Entry 4GCF (X-ray diffraction, 3.50 A resolution); this record covers chain A.

[Chain A]
Molecule: Lysozyme C
Organism: Gallus gallus
Notes: EC 3.2.1.17
UniProt: P00698 (LYSC_CHICK); residues 1-129 here correspond to UniProt positions 19-147 (UniProt number = residue number + 18)
Amino-acid sequence (129 residues; each row starts with the number of its first residue):
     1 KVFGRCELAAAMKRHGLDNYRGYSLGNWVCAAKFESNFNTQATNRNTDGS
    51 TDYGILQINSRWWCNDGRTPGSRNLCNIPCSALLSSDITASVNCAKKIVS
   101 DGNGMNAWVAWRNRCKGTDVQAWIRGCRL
Cystine bridges: C6-C127, C30-C115, C64-C80, C76-C94
Bound ions: platinum (II) ion site 1 near H15 (its only coordinating residue here)
Swiss-Prot annotation at these positions:
  - active site: E35, D52
  - binding site (substrate): D101

[Summary]
From UniProt: active-site residues E35 and D52 and substrate-binding residue D101.
Chain A is Lysozyme C (Gallus gallus); the structure, Room temperature X-ray diffraction study of a 6-fold
molar excess of a cisplatin/carboplatin mixture binding to ..., was determined by X-ray diffraction (same
publication as 4GCB, 4GCC, 4GCD and 4GCE).
